Entry 4K1Z (X-ray diffraction, 2.30 A resolution); this record covers chains A and B of the 4 polymer chains in the assembly.

[Chain A (and B)]
Molecule: Canavalia boliviana lectin
Source organism: Canavalia boliviana
Notes: chain B of this document is another copy of the same molecule, construct and numbering; everything in this record applies to it too
Amino-acid sequence (237 residues; each row starts with the number of its first residue):
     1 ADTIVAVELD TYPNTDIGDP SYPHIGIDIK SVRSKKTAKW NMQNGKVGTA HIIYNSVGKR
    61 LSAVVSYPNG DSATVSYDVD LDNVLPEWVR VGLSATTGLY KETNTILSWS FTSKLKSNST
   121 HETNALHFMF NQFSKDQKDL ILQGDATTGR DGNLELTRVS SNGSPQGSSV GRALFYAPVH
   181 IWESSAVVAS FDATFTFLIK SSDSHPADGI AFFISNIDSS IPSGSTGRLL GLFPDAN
Bound ions: Mn2+: E8, D10, D19, H24; Ca2+: D10, Y12, N14, D19; Cd2+: D80, D82
What the authors report for this chain:
  - binding site for methyl alpha-D-mannopyranoside: Y12, L99, Y100

[Chain A / chain B interface]
Contacting residue pairs - 50 pairs, chain A then chain B:
  W88(A) - D136(B)
  W88(A) - Q137(B)
  W88(A) - K138(B)
  W88(A) - D139(B)
  R90(A) - Y176(B)
  S117(A) - Q132(B)
  H121(A) - N131(B)
  E122(A) - N131(B)
  E122(A) - Q132(B)  hydrogen bond
  T123(A) - M129(B)
  T123(A) - N131(B)  hydrogen bond (backbone-side chain)
  N124(A) - M129(B)
  N124(A) - F130(B)
  N124(A) - N131(B)  hydrogen bond (side chain-backbone)
  N124(A) - Q132(B)  hydrogen bond (side chain-backbone)
  A125(A) - F128(B)
  A125(A) - M129(B)  hydrogen bond (backbone-backbone)
  L126(A) - H127(B)
  H127(A) - L126(B)
  H127(A) - H127(B)  hydrogen bond (backbone-backbone)
  F128(A) - A125(B)
  M129(A) - T123(B)
  M129(A) - N124(B)
  M129(A) - A125(B)  hydrogen bond (backbone-backbone)
  F130(A) - N124(B)
  N131(A) - H121(B)
  N131(A) - E122(B)
  N131(A) - T123(B)  hydrogen bond (side chain-backbone)
  N131(A) - N124(B)  hydrogen bond (backbone-side chain)
  Q132(A) - S117(B)  hydrogen bond
  Q132(A) - S119(B)
  Q132(A) - E122(B)  hydrogen bond
  Q132(A) - N124(B)  hydrogen bond (backbone-side chain)
  Q132(A) - E183(B)
  Q132(A) - S185(B)
  D136(A) - W88(B)
  Q137(A) - W88(B)
  K138(A) - W88(B)
  K138(A) - P178(B)
  D139(A) - W88(B)
  D139(A) - P178(B)
  F175(A) - A177(B)  hydrophobic
  Y176(A) - R90(B)  hydrogen bond
  Y176(A) - Y176(B)  hydrophobic
  Y176(A) - A177(B)  hydrophobic
  Y176(A) - P178(B)
  A177(A) - A177(B)  hydrophobic
  P178(A) - K138(B)
  P178(A) - D139(B)
  P178(A) - Y176(B)
Other interface residues (no listed pair), chain A (25 interface residues in all): S134, E183
Other interface residues (no listed pair), chain B (28 interface residues in all): F175, H180, I217

[In short]
Chain A and chain B form an interface of 25 and 28 residues respectively; the contacts include 13 hydrogen
bonds. Among the polar pairs are E122(A)-Q132(B), T123(A)-N131(B) and N124(A)-N131(B). E8(A), D10(A), D19(A)
and H24(A) form the Mn2+ site. The paper reports a binding site for methyl alpha-D-mannopyranoside at Y12(A),
L99(A) and Y100(A).
Both chains are Canavalia boliviana lectin (Canavalia boliviana). Entry 4K1Z (Crystal structure of Canavalia
boliviana lectin in complex with Man1-4Man-OMe) was determined by X-ray diffraction, deposited together with
4K1Y, 4K20 and 4K21.
